Entry 6FUW (electron microscopy, 3.07 A resolution); this record covers chains A and B of the 4 polymer chains in the assembly.

# Chain A
Molecule: Cleavage and polyadenylation specificity factor subunit 1
Organism: Homo sapiens
UniProtKB: Q10570 (CPSF1_HUMAN); residue numbers follow UniProt; this construct covers 1-1443
Chain sequence (1446 residues; numbered -2 to 1443; the number before each row is that of its first residue; numbers below 1 keep their minus sign (Ser-2 is residue -2)):
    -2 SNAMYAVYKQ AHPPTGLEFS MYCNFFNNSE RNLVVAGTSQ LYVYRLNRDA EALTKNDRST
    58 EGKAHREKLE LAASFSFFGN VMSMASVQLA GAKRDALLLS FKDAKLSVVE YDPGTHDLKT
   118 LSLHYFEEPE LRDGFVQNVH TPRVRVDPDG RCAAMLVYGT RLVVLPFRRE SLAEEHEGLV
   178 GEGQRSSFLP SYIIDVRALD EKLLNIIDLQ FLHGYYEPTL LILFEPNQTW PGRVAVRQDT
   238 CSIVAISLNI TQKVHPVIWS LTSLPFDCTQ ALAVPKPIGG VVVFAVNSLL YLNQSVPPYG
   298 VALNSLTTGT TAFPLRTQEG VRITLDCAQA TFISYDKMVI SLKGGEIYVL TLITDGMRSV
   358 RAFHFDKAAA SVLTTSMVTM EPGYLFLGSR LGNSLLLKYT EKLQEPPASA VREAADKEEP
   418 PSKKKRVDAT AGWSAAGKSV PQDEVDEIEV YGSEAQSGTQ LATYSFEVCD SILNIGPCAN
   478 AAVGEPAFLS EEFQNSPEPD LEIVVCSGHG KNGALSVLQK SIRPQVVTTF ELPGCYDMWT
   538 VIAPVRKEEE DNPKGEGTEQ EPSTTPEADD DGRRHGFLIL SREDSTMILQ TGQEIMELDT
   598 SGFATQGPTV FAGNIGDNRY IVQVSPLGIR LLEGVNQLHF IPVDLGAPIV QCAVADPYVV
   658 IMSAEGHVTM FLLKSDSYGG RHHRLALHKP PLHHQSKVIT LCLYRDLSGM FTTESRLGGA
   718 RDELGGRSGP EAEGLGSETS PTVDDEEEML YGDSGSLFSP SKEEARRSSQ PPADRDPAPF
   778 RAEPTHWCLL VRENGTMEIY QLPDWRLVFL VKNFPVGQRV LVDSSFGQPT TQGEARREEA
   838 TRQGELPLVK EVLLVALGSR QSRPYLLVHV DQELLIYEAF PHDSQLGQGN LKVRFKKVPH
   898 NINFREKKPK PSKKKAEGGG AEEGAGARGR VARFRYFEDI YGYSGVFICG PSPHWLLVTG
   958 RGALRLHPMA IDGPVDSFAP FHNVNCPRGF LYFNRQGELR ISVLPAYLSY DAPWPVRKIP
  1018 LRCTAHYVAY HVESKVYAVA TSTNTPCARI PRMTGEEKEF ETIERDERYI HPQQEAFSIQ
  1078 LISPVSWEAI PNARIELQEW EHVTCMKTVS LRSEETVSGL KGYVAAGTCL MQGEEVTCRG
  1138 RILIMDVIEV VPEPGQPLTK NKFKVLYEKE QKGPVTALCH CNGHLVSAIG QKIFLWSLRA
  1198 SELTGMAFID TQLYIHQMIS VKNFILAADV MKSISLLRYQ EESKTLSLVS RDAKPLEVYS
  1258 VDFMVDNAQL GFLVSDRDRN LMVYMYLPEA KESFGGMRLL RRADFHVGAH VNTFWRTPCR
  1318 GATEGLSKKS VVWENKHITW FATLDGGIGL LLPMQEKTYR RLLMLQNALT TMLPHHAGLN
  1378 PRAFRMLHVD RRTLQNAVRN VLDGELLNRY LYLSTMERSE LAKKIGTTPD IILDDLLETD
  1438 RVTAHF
Not modelled in the structure: -2, 48-62, 167-182, 400-457, 542-568, 673-679, 711-779, 823-843, 881-883, 904-926, 1051-1053, 1150-1153, 1318-1328, 1386-1392
Sequence notes: expression tag (-2 to 0)
Curated features (UniProtKB/Swiss-Prot):
  - motif: Lys893 to Pro908 (Nuclear localization signal)
  - modified residue (Phosphoserine): Ser756, Ser766

# Chain B
Molecule: pre-mRNA 3' end processing protein WDR33
Organism: Homo sapiens
UniProtKB: Q9C0J8 (WDR33_HUMAN); residues 1-410 here = UniProt positions 1-410
Chain sequence (413 residues; numbered -2 to 410; the number before each row is that of its first residue; numbers below 1 keep their minus sign (Ser-2 is residue -2)):
    -2 SNAMATEIGS PPRFFHMPRF QHQAPRQLFY KRPDFAQQQA MQQLTFDGKR MRKAVNRKTI
    58 DYNPSVIKYL ENRIWQRDQR DMRAIQPDAG YYNDLVPPIG MLNNPMNAVT TKFVRTSTNK
   118 VKCPVFVVRW TPEGRRLVTG ASSGEFTLWN GLTFNFETIL QAHDSPVRAM TWSHNDMWML
   178 TADHGGYVKY WQSNMNNVKM FQAHKEAIRE ASFSPTDNKF ATCSDDGTVR IWDFLRCHEE
   238 RILRGHGADV KCVDWHPTKG LVVSGSKDSQ QPIKFWDPKT GQSLATLHAH KNTVMEVKLN
   298 LNGNWLLTAS RDHLCKLFDI RNLKEELQVF RGHKKEATAV AWHPVHEGLF ASGGSDGSLL
   358 FWHVGVEKEV GGMEMAHEGM IWSLAWHPLG HILCSGSNDH TSKFWTRNRP GDK
Not modelled in the structure: -2 to 40
Sequence notes: expression tag (-2 to 0)
Curated features (UniProtKB/Swiss-Prot):
  - modified residue: Ala2 (N-acetylalanine), Ser7 (Phosphoserine), Lys46 (N6-acetyllysine)
From the paper describing this entry:
  - binding site for the 10-nt RNA strand: Phe43, Lys46, Arg47, Arg49, Arg54, Phe153

# Chain A / chain B interface
Pairs across the interface (109):
  Glu15(A) with Arg74(B), salt bridge
  Met79(A) with Arg77(B)
  Gly131(A) with Asn299(B), hydrogen bond (backbone-side chain); Asn301(B), hydrogen bond (backbone-side chain)
  Phe132(A) with Trp302(B), hydrophobic; Glu344(B)
  Val133(A) with Asn299(B); Asn301(B); Glu344(B), hydrogen bond (backbone-side chain)
  Gln134(A) with Glu344(B)
  Val136(A) with Asn100(B)
  Thr138(A) with Arg77(B)
  Gln225(A) with Asn100(B), hydrogen bond (side chain-backbone); Asn101(B), hydrogen bond; Met103(B)
  Thr226(A) with Asn101(B), hydrogen bond (backbone-side chain); Met103(B)
  Trp227(A) with Leu92(B), hydrophobic; Met98(B); Asn101(B); Asn104(B); Asn405(B)
  Pro228(A) with Ile82(B); Pro84(B); Pro407(B); Gly408(B)
  Gly229(A) with Asn405(B); Arg406(B)
  Arg230(A) with Val106(B); Thr108(B), hydrogen bond; Asn405(B)
  Val231(A) with Pro84(B), hydrophobic
  Ala232(A) with Lys410(B)
  Arg234(A) with Lys365(B)
  Val283(A) with Ala81(B), hydrophobic; Gln83(B)
  Asn284(A) with Gln83(B), hydrogen bond
  Leu303(A) with Gln83(B); Asp85(B)
  Thr307(A) with Pro84(B)
  Asp323(A) with Arg80(B); Ala81(B), hydrogen bond (side chain-backbone)
  Cys324(A) with Met79(B), hydrogen bond (side chain-backbone); Arg80(B), hydrogen bond
  Lys340(A) with Arg80(B), hydrogen bond (backbone-side chain)
  Thr372(A) with Arg74(B), hydrogen bond
  Arg387(A) with Trp72(B); Arg74(B)
  Pro474(A) with Ile71(B)
  His506(A) with Trp72(B)
  Cys1044(A) with Tyr89(B), hydrogen bond
  Arg1046(A) with Tyr89(B), hydrogen bond (backbone-side chain)
  Ile1047(A) with Ala86(B); Gly87(B); Tyr89(B), hydrophobic
  Pro1048(A) with Tyr89(B)
  Glu1054(A) with Asn53(B)
  Ile1060(A) with Gly87(B)
  Arg1062(A) with Asp85(B), salt bridge; Ala86(B)
  Tyr1066(A) with Asp85(B), hydrogen bond
  Ile1067(A) with Tyr88(B), hydrogen bond (backbone-side chain)
  His1068(A) with Tyr88(B)
  Pro1069(A) with Gly87(B); Tyr88(B), hydrophobic
  Phe1074(A) with Glu68(B)
  Trp1097(A) with Tyr89(B), hydrogen bond
  His1099(A) with Glu68(B), salt bridge
  Cys1126(A) with Ile64(B), hydrophobic
  Met1128(A) with Pro61(B); Ile64(B), hydrophobic; Asn90(B)
  Gln1129(A) with Tyr89(B); Asn90(B)
  Gly1130(A) with Pro61(B); Tyr89(B)
  Glu1131(A) with Ile57(B); Asp58(B), hydrogen bond (backbone-backbone); Leu92(B); Arg406(B), salt bridge
  Glu1132(A) with Thr56(B); Lys109(B), salt bridge; Arg406(B), salt bridge
  Thr1134(A) with Thr56(B)
  Cys1135(A) with Asp58(B), hydrogen bond (backbone-side chain); Pro61(B)
  Pro1171(A) with Asn60(B)
  Gln1188(A) with Tyr59(B), hydrogen bond; Glu130(B); Arg132(B)
  Leu1210(A) with Tyr59(B), hydrogen bond (backbone-side chain); Glu130(B); Leu386(B), hydrophobic
  Tyr1211(A) with Asn60(B); Val63(B), hydrophobic; Ile64(B); Leu67(B), hydrophobic
  His1213(A) with Leu67(B); Arg70(B)
  Met1228(A) with Pro385(B); Leu386(B), hydrophobic
  Lys1229(A) with Asp173(B), salt bridge
  Arg1248(A) with Asp173(B), salt bridge
  Glu1254(A) with Tyr66(B), hydrogen bond
  Val1255(A) with Arg70(B), hydrogen bond (backbone-side chain)
  Tyr1256(A) with Arg70(B)
  Arg1274(A) with Tyr66(B), hydrogen bond; Leu99(B)
  Asn1309(A) with Ile71(B)
Interface residues without a listed pair, chain A (81 interface residues in all): Asp130, His137, Lys199, Leu201, Phe263, Thr321, Leu388, Ala476, Val1100, Thr1101, Val1133, Lys1189, Asp1207, Thr1208, Gln1209, Val1227, Ala1250, Leu1341
Interface residues without a listed pair, chain B (70 interface residues in all): Asp75, Asp78, Ile96, Pro102, Pro129, His171, Asn172, Gly345, Val361, Gly362, Val367, Gly368, His384, Thr403, Arg404, Asp409

# Summary
81 residues of chain A face 70 of chain B across their interface; the contacts include 25 hydrogen bonds and 8
salt bridges. Polar pairs include Glu15(A)-Arg74(B), Arg1062(A)-Asp85(B) and His1099(A)-Glu68(B). The paper
reports a binding site for the 10-nt RNA strand at Phe43(B), Lys46(B) and Arg47(B) among others.
Here chain A is Cleavage and polyadenylation specificity factor subunit 1 and chain B is pre-mRNA 3' end
processing protein WDR33, both from Homo sapiens. Entry 6FUW (Cryo-EM structure of the human
CPSF160-WDR33-CPSF30 complex bound to the PAS AAUAAA motif at 3.1 Angstrom ...) was determined by electron
microscopy.
